Entry 2DT3 (X-ray diffraction, 2.28 A resolution); this record covers chain A.

Chain A:
Name: Chitinase-3-like protein 1
Organism: Capra hircus
Reference sequence: Q8SPQ0 (CH3L1_CAPHI); residues 1-362 here correspond to UniProt positions 22-383 (UniProt number = residue number + 21)
Sequence (361 residues; each row starts with the number of its first residue; note: 1 number in that range is skipped by the numbering (no residue carries it; nothing is unmodelled there)):
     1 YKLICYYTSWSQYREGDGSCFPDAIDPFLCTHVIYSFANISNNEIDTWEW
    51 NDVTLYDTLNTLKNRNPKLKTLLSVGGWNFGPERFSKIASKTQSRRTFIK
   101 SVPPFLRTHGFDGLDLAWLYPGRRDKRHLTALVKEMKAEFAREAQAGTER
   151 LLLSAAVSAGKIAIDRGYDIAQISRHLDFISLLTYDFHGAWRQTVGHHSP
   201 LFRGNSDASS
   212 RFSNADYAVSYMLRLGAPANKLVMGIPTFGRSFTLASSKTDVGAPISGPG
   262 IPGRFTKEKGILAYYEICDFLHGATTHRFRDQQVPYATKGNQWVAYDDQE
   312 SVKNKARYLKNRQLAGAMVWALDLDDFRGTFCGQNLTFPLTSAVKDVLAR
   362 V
Disulfide bonds: Cys5-Cys30, Cys279-Cys343
Glycans and other covalent adducts: N-acetylglucosamine (NAG) linked to Asn39
UniProt features mapped onto this chain:
  - region: Gln303 to Ala317 (Important for AKT1 activation and IL8 production)
  - binding site (chitin): Glu49, Trp50, Gly76 to Asn79, Tyr120, Leu183 to Asp186, Arg242, Trp331
  - glycosylation (N-linked (GlcNAc...) asparagine): Asn39, Asn346

Summary:
N-acetylglucosamine is covalently linked to Asn39. Curated annotation (UniProt) lists 13 chitin-binding
residues.
Chain A is Chitinase-3-like protein 1 (Capra hircus); the structure, Crystal structure of the complex formed
between goat signalling protein and the hexasaccharide at 2.28 A ..., was determined by X-ray diffraction
(same publication as 2DSZ, 2DT1, 2DT0 and 2DT2).
